PDB entry 6JO8 | X-ray diffraction, 3.50 A resolution | chains A and O of the 3 polymer chains in the assembly

Chain A:
Protein: Togavirin
From: Chikungunya virus
Notes: EC 3.4.21.90
Reference sequence: C8YZ73 (C8YZ73_CHIKV); residues 1-405 here correspond to UniProt positions 262-666 (UniProt number = residue number + 261)
Amino-acid sequence (406 residues; numbered 0 to 405; the number before each row is that of its first residue; numbering starts at 0):
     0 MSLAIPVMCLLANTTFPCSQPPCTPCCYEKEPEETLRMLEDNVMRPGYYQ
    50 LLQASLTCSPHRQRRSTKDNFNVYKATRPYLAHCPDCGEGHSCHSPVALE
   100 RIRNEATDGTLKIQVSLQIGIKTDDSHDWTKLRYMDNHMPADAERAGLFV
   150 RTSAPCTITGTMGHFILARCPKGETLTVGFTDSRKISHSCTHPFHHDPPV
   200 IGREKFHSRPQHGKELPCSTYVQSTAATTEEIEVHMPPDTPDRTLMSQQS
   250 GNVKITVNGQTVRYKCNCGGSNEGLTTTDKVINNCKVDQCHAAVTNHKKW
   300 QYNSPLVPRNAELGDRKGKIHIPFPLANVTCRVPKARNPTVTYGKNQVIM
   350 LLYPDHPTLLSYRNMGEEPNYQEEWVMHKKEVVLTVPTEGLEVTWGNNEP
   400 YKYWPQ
Disordered / not traced: 0-4, 60-67
Sequence notes: expression tag (0)
Disulfides: C8-C17, C22-C26, C25-C57, C83-C189, C86-C92, C155-C169, C217-C330, C265-C289, C267-C284
Covalent attachments: N-acetylglucosamine (NAG) linked to N327

Chain O:
Protein: Matrix remodeling-associated protein 8
From: Homo sapiens
Reference sequence: Q9BRK3 (MXRA8_HUMAN); residue numbers follow UniProt; this construct covers 25-292
Amino-acid sequence (269 residues; row label = number of the first residue in the row):
    24 MGSSVPAAAGSSVVSESAVSWEAGARAVLRCQSPRMVWTQDRLHDRQRVL
    74 HWDLRGPGGGPARRLLDLYSAGEQRVYEARDRGRLELSASAFDDGNFSLL
   124 IRAVEETDAGLYTCNLHHHYCHLYESLAVRLEVTDGPPATPAYWDGEKEV
   174 LAVARGAPALLTCVNRGHVWTDRHVEEAQQVVHWDRQPPGVPHDRADRLL
   224 DLYASGERRAYGPLFLRDRVAVGADAFERGDFSLRIEPLEVADEGTYSCH
   274 LHHHYCGLHERRVFHLTVA
Disordered / not traced: 24-32, 81-82
Sequence notes: expression tag (24)
Disulfides: C54-C272, C137-C186, C144-C279
Reported in the primary citation:
  - binding site for N-acetylglucosamine: E230
  - mutagenesis - C144A/C279A, C144S/C279S: abolished binding to CHIKV E

How chain A and chain O interact:
Contacting residue pairs - 26 pairs, chain A then chain O:
  L80(A) with R69(O)
  H82(A) with Q63(O)
  E88(A) with L66(O)
  H90(A) with D64(O), salt bridge
  S91(A) with Q63(O), hydrogen bond; D64(O)
  C92(A) with D64(O)
  H93(A) with Q63(O); R69(O)
  N136(A) with R69(O); Y92(O), hydrogen bond
  M138(A) with R98(O); Y100(O), hydrophobic
  P139(A) with R98(O), hydrogen bond (backbone-side chain)
  A140(A) with R98(O)
  R183(A) with D90(O), salt bridge; Y92(O); E96(O); Q97(O); R98(O)
  H187(A) with D68(O), salt bridge
  T243(A) with R87(O)
  T255(A) with A85(O)
  N257(A) with R87(O)
  D278(A) with P84(O); A85(O), hydrogen bond (side chain-backbone)
Other interface residues (no listed pair), chain A (20 interface residues in all): D135, S182, I185
Other interface residues (no listed pair), chain O (18 interface residues in all): A94, G95, H140, E199
From the paper, about this interface:
  - interface residues, chain O: Q63(O), D64(O), L66(O), Y100(O)
  - hot spots on chain O (mutagenesis) - Q63A, D64A, E96A: decreased binding to CHIKV E
  - hot spots on chain O (mutagenesis) - Y92A: decreased binding to Togavirin (chain A)
  - hot spots on chain O (mutagenesis) - R69A, R98A: abolished binding to Togavirin (chain A)

In short:
20 residues of chain A and 18 residues of chain O are in contact, with 4 hydrogen bonds and 3 salt bridges.
Polar contacts include H90(A)-D64(O), R183(A)-D90(O) and H187(A)-D68(O). From the paper: a binding site for
N-acetylglucosamine at E230(O); Q63A, D64A and E96A of chain O reduce binding to CHIKV E; 8 substitutions were
tested in all.
Chain A is Togavirin (Chikungunya virus) and chain O is Matrix remodeling-associated protein 8 (Homo sapiens);
the structure, The complex structure of CHIKV envelope glycoprotein bound to human MXRA8, was determined by
X-ray diffraction, deposited together with 6JO7.
